PDB entry 8YJ7 | X-ray diffraction, 2.80 A resolution | chains B and G

== Chain B ==
Molecule: Iron ABC transporter substrate-binding lipoprotein MtsA
Source organism: Streptococcus pyogenes
UniProt: P0A4G4 (MTSA_STRP1); residues 1-279 here correspond to UniProt positions 32-310 (UniProt number = residue number + 31)
Sequence (279 residues; numbered 1 to 279; the number before each row is that of its first residue):
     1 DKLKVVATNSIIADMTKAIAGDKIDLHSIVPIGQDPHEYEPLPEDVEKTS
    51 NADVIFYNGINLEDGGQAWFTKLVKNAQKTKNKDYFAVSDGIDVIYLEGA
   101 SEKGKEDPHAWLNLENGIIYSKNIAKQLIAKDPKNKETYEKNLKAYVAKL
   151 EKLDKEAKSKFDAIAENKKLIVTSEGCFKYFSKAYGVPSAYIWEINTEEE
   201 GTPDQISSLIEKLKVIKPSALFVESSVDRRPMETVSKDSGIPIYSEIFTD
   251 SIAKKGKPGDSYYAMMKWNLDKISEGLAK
Curated features (UniProtKB/Swiss-Prot):
  - binding site (Fe(2+)): His37, His109, Glu175, Asp250
Ion coordination: Zn2+: His37, His109, Glu175, Asp250

== Chain G ==
Molecule: scFv13
Source organism: Oryctolagus cuniculus
Notes: antibody fragment or engineered binder
Sequence (253 residues; each row starts with the number of its first residue):
     1 QSLEESGGRLVTPGTPLTLTCTASGFTISRHHMQWVRQAPGKGLEWIGLI
    51 DSSGSTYYANWAKGRFTISRTSTTVDLKMTSLTTEDTATYFCARGGSMDF
   101 WGQGTLVTVSSGQPKAPSVGGGGSGGGGSGGGGSAQVLTQTPSPVSAAVG
   151 GTVTISCQSSQSVAGNNFLSWYQQKPGQPPTQLIGATSTLASGVPSRFKG
   201 SGSGTQFTLTISDLESDDAATYYCAGGYSGNIFAFGGGTELEILRGPHHH
   251 HHH
Not modelled in the structure: 112-138, 243-253
Disulfides: Cys21-Cys92

== Chain B / chain G interface ==
Residue-residue contacts - 31 pairs, chain B then chain G:
  Pro31(B) - Ser53(G)
  Gln34(B) - Ser29(G)
  Gln34(B) - Ser52(G)  hydrogen bond
  Gln34(B) - Ser53(G)
  Tyr39(B) - His32(G)
  Tyr39(B) - Asp51(G)
  Tyr39(B) - Ser52(G)
  Glu40(B) - His32(G)  hydrogen bond (backbone-side chain)
  Glu40(B) - Gly95(G)
  Glu40(B) - Gly96(G)  hydrogen bond (side chain-backbone)
  Glu40(B) - Ser97(G)  hydrogen bond (side chain-backbone)
  Leu42(B) - His32(G)
  Leu42(B) - Asp51(G)
  Leu42(B) - Asn231(G)
  Pro43(B) - Phe168(G)  hydrophobic
  Pro43(B) - Gly227(G)
  Pro43(B) - Tyr228(G)
  Pro43(B) - Asn231(G)
  Pro43(B) - Phe233(G)  hydrophobic
  Glu44(B) - Ser229(G)
  Glu44(B) - Gly230(G)  hydrogen bond (side chain-backbone)
  Glu44(B) - Asn231(G)  hydrogen bond (backbone-side chain)
  Val46(B) - Asn167(G)
  Val46(B) - Phe168(G)  hydrophobic
  Glu47(B) - Gly165(G)  hydrogen bond (side chain-backbone)
  Glu47(B) - Ser229(G)
  Asn76(B) - Asn167(G)  hydrogen bond (backbone-side chain)
  Asn76(B) - Ala186(G)
  Ser226(B) - Arg30(G)
  Val227(B) - Arg30(G)
  Asp228(B) - Arg30(G)
Other interface residues (no listed pair), chain B (17 interface residues in all): Glu38, Pro41, Ser50, Ala77
Other interface residues (no listed pair), chain G (22 interface residues in all): Leu49, Ala164, Thr189

== In short ==
Chain B and chain G form an interface of 17 and 22 residues respectively, with 8 hydrogen bonds. Polar pairs
include Gln34(B)-Ser52(G), Glu40(B)-His32(G) and Glu40(B)-Gly96(G). The Zn2+ site is built by His37(B),
His109(B), Glu175(B) and Asp250(B). UniProt lists 4 Fe2+-binding residues on chain B.
Here chain B is Iron ABC transporter substrate-binding lipoprotein MtsA (Streptococcus pyogenes) and chain G
is scFv13 (Oryctolagus cuniculus). Entry 8YJ7 (Characerization of a novel format scFvXVHH single-chain
Biparatopic antibody against a metal binding protein, MtsA) was determined by X-ray diffraction (same
publication as 8YJ5, 8YJ6 and 8YJ8).
